PDB entry 8B6K | X-ray diffraction, 2.50 A resolution | chains A and T of the 3 polymer chains in the assembly

== Chain A ==
Name: DNA polymerase epsilon catalytic subunit A
Source organism: Saccharomyces cerevisiae
Notes: EC 2.7.7.7, 3.1.11.-; fragment: Catalytic subunit of DNA Pol Epsilon
UniProt: P21951 (DPOE_YEAST); residue numbers follow UniProt; this construct covers 1-1186
Sequence (1191 residues; row label = number of the first residue in the row; numbers below 1 keep their minus sign (Gly-4 is residue -4)):
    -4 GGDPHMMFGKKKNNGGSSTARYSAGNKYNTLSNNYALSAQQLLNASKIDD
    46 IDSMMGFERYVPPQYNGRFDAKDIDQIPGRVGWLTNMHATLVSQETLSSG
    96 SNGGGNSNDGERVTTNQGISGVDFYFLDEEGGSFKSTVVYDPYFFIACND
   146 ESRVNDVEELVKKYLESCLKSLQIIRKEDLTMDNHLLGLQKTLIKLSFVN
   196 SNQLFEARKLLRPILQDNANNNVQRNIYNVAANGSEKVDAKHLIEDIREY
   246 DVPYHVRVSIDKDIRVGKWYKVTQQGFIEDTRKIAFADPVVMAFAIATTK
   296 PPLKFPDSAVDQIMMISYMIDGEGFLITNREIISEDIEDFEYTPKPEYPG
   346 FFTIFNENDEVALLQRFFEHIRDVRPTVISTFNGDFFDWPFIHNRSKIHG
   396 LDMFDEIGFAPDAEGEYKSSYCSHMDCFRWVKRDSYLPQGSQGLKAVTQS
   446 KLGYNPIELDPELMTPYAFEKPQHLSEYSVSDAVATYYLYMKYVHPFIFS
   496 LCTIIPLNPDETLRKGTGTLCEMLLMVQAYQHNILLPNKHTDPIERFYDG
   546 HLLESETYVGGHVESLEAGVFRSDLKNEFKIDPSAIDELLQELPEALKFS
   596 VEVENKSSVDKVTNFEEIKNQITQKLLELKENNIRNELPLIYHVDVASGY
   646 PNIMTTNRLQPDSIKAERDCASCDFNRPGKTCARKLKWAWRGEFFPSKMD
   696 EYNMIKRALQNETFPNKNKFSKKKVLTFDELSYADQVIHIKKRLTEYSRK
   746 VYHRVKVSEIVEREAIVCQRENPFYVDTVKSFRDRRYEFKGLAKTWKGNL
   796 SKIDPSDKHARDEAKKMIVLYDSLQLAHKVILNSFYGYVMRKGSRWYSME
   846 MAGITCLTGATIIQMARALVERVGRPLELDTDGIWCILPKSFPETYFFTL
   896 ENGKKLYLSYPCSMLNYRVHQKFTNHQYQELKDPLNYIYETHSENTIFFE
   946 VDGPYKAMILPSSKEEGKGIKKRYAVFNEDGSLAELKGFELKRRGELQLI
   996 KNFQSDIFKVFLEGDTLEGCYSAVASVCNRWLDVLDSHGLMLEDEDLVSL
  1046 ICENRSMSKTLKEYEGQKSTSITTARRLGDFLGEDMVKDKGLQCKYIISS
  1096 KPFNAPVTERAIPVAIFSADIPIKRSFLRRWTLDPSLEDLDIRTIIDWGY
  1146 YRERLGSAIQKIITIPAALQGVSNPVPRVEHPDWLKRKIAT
Not modelled in the structure: -4 to 29, 91-111, 225-231, 661-675, 714-718, 1186
Construct notes: expression tag (-4 to 0); engineered mutation Ala290 (Asp in P21951), Ala292 (Glu in P21951), Gly644 (Met in P21951)
Swiss-Prot annotation at these positions:
  - mutagenesis: Pro710 (P710S: In POL2-18; temperature-sensitive mutant)
Ion coordination: Ca2+: Asp640, Val641, Asp877 (together with 2'-deoxycytidine-5'-triphosphate)
Residues lining bound ligands: 2'-deoxycytidine-5'-triphosphate (DCP): Tyr431, Asp640, Val641, Ala642, Ser643, Gly644, Tyr645, Pro646, Arg781, Lys785, Lys824, Asn828, Tyr831, Thr876, Asp877
What the authors report for this chain:
  - conformationally variable residues: Asp877
  - specificity-determining residues: Asn828
  - mutagenesis - N828V: increased catalytic activity on NTPs
  - mutagenesis - N828V: unchanged catalytic activity
  - mutagenesis - M644G/N828V: decreased catalytic activity on dNTPs
  - mutagenesis - M644G/N828V: decreased growth

== Chain T ==
Molecule: Template DNA sequence
Sequence (16 nucleotides; numbered 1 to 16; the number before each row is that of its first residue):
     1 CTCTGGAACGCGGTTA
Not modelled in the structure: 1

== Interface between chain A and chain T ==
Residue-residue contacts - 53 pairs, chain A then chain T:
  Lys510(A) - DT4(T)  phosphate contact
  Gly511(A) - DT4(T)  hydrogen bond to the phosphate
  Gly511(A) - DG5(T)  phosphate contact
  Thr512(A) - DG5(T)  hydrogen bond to the base
  Gly513(A) - DG5(T)  hydrogen bond to the phosphate
  Thr514(A) - DT4(T)  hydrogen bond to the phosphate
  Thr514(A) - DG5(T)  hydrogen bond to the phosphate
  Thr552(A) - DA7(T)  phosphate contact
  Tyr553(A) - DG6(T)  sugar contact
  Tyr553(A) - DA7(T)  phosphate contact
  Tyr553(A) - DA8(T)  phosphate contact
  Val554(A) - DA8(T)  phosphate contact
  Gly555(A) - DA7(T)  hydrogen bond to the phosphate
  Gly555(A) - DA8(T)  hydrogen bond to the phosphate
  Gly556(A) - DA8(T)  sugar contact
  Val558(A) - DA8(T)  phosphate contact
  Val558(A) - DC9(T)  phosphate contact
  Arg686(A) - DA8(T)  salt bridge to the phosphate
  Arg744(A) - DA16(T)  hydrogen bond to the phosphate
  Val825(A) - DG5(T)  base contact
  Asn828(A) - DG5(T)  hydrogen bond to the base
  Ser829(A) - DG5(T)  hydrogen bond to the base
  Tyr831(A) - DG5(T)  base contact
  Gly832(A) - DG5(T)  base contact
  Gly832(A) - DG6(T)  sugar contact
  Met835(A) - DG6(T)  sugar contact
  Arg836(A) - DT4(T)  salt bridge to the phosphate
  Arg836(A) - DG5(T)  salt bridge to the phosphate
  Lys837(A) - DT4(T)  hydrogen bond to the base
  Gly964(A) - DG10(T)  phosphate contact
  Ile965(A) - DG10(T)  phosphate contact
  Ile965(A) - DC11(T)  phosphate contact
  Lys966(A) - DC9(T)  salt bridge to the phosphate
  Lys966(A) - DG10(T)  hydrogen bond to the phosphate
  Lys967(A) - DA8(T)  base contact
  Lys967(A) - DC9(T)  sugar contact
  Arg968(A) - DG10(T)  sugar contact
  Arg968(A) - DC11(T)  salt bridge to the phosphate
  Glu985(A) - DC11(T)  sugar contact
  Arg988(A) - DG10(T)  base contact
  Lys1063(A) - DT14(T)  phosphate contact
  Lys1063(A) - DT15(T)  phosphate contact
  Thr1065(A) - DG13(T)  phosphate contact
  Ile1093(A) - DG13(T)  phosphate contact
  Pro1101(A) - DT14(T)  phosphate contact
  Val1102(A) - DG13(T)  phosphate contact
  Val1102(A) - DT14(T)  phosphate contact
  Thr1103(A) - DG13(T)  phosphate contact
  Thr1103(A) - DT14(T)  hydrogen bond to the phosphate
  Tyr1145(A) - DG12(T)  phosphate contact
  Tyr1145(A) - DG13(T)  hydrogen bond to the phosphate
  Arg1149(A) - DG12(T)  sugar contact
  Lys1156(A) - DC11(T)  salt bridge to the phosphate
Other interface residues (no listed pair), chain A (40 interface residues in all): Lys534, Tyr833, Gly838
Other interface residues (no listed pair), chain T (14 interface residues in all): DC3

== Summary ==
The interface between chain A and chain T involves 40 residues on one side and 14 on the other, with 14
hydrogen bonds and 6 salt bridges. Among the polar pairs are Thr512(A)-DG5(T), Asn828(A)-DG5(T) and
Ser829(A)-DG5(T). Bound to chain A: 2'-deoxycytidine-5'-triphosphate. From the paper: N828V of chain A
increases catalytic activity on NTPs; the specificity determinant Asn828(A).
Chain A is DNA polymerase epsilon catalytic subunit A (Saccharomyces cerevisiae) and chain T is Template DNA
sequence; the structure, The crystal structure of M644G variant of DNA Pol Epsilon containing dCTP in the
polymerase active ..., was determined by X-ray diffraction, deposited together with 8B76, 8B67, 8B77, 8B79 and
8B7E.
